Entry 8Y9M (electron microscopy, 2.76 A resolution); this record covers chains A and B of the 4 polymer chains in the assembly.

# Chain A
Molecule: Cas12h1 (D465A) mutant
Sequence (870 residues; numbered 1 to 870; the number before each row is that of its first residue):
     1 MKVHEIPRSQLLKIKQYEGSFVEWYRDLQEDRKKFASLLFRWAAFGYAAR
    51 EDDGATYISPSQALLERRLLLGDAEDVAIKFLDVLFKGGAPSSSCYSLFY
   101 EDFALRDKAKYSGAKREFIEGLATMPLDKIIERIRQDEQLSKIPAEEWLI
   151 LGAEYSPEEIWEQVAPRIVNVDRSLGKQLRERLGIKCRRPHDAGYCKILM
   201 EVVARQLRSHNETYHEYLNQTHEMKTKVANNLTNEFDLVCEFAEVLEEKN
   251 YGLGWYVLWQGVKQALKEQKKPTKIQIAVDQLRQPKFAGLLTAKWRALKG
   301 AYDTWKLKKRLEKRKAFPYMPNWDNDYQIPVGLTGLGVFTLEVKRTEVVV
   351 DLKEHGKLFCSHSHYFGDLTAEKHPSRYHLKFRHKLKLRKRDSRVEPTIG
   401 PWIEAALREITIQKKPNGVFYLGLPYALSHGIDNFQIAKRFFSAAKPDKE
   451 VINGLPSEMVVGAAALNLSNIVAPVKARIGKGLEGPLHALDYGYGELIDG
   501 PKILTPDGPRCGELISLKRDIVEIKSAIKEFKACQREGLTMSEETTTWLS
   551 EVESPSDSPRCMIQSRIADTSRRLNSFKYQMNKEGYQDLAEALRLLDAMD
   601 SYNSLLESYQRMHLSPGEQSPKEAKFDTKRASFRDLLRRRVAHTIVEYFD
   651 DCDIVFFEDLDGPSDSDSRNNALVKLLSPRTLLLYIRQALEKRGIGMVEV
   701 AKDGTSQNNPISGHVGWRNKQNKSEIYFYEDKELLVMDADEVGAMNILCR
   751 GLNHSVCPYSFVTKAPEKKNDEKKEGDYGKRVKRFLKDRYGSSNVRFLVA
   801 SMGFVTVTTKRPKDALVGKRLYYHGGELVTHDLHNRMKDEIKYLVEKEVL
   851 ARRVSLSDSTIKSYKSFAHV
Disordered / not traced: 765-776, 810-814
Reported in the primary citation:
  - binding site for crRNA (chain B): Ser666
  - binding site for the 29-nt DNA strand: Lys675
  - contacts within the chain: Leu660-Arg680 (hydrogen bond), Tyr302-Asp667 (hydrogen bond), Arg634-Leu676 (hydrogen bond)

# Chain B
Molecule: crRNA
Sequence (62 nucleotides; row label = number of the first residue in the row; numbers below 1 keep their minus sign (G-35 is residue -35)):
   -35 GUGCUGGCCGCUCUCGCUAGAGGGAGGUCAGAGCACAUAAUAUCAAUGGA
    15 AUAUAGCAAGCU
Disordered / not traced: 21-26

# Interface between chain A and chain B
Residue-residue contacts - 119 pairs, chain A then chain B:
  Pro7(A) - A1(B)  base contact
  Arg8(A) - A1(B)  sugar contact
  Ser9(A) - A1(B)  hydrogen bond to the sugar
  Gln10(A) - G-35(B)  base contact
  Gln10(A) - C0(B)  base contact
  Gln10(A) - A1(B)  phosphate contact
  Gln10(A) - U2(B)  sugar contact
  Leu11(A) - U2(B)  phosphate contact
  Lys13(A) - G-35(B)  phosphate contact
  Arg50(A) - A6(B)  salt bridge to the phosphate
  Gln206(A) - A4(B)  hydrogen bond to the sugar
  Ser209(A) - U5(B)  base contact
  Thr213(A) - A6(B)  sugar contact
  Tyr217(A) - U7(B)  sugar contact
  Asn250(A) - A17(B)  sugar contact
  Pro272(A) - G20(B)  sugar contact
  Arg310(A) - A9(B)  phosphate contact
  Lys315(A) - U7(B)  salt bridge to the phosphate
  Pro318(A) - U7(B)  phosphate contact
  Tyr319(A) - A6(B)  phosphate contact
  Tyr319(A) - U7(B)  hydrogen bond to the phosphate
  Met320(A) - A6(B)  phosphate contact
  Pro321(A) - U5(B)  phosphate contact
  Pro321(A) - A6(B)  phosphate contact
  Asn322(A) - U5(B)  sugar contact
  Asn322(A) - A6(B)  hydrogen bond to the phosphate
  Asn325(A) - A4(B)  phosphate contact
  Asn325(A) - U5(B)  hydrogen bond to the phosphate
  Asp326(A) - A4(B)  sugar contact
  Tyr327(A) - A4(B)  sugar contact
  Gln328(A) - U2(B)  sugar contact
  Gln328(A) - A3(B)  sugar contact
  Ser363(A) - G-35(B)  base contact
  His364(A) - G-35(B)  hydrogen bond to the base
  Tyr365(A) - G-35(B)  base contact
  Tyr365(A) - C0(B)  base contact
  Tyr365(A) - A1(B)  hydrogen bond to the phosphate
  Leu386(A) - C-2(B)  sugar contact
  Lys387(A) - G-35(B)  salt bridge to the phosphate
  Lys387(A) - C-2(B)  hydrogen bond to the base
  Lys387(A) - A-1(B)  base contact
  Leu388(A) - G-3(B)  phosphate contact
  Arg389(A) - U-34(B)  hydrogen bond to the base
  Arg389(A) - G-33(B)  hydrogen bond to the base
  Arg389(A) - C-32(B)  base contact
  Arg389(A) - G-3(B)  hydrogen bond to the base
  Arg389(A) - C-2(B)  base contact
  Lys390(A) - A-4(B)  salt bridge to the phosphate
  Arg394(A) - A-4(B)  salt bridge to the phosphate
  Gln413(A) - A3(B)  sugar contact
  Lys415(A) - A3(B)  salt bridge to the phosphate
  Tyr421(A) - U-34(B)  sugar contact
  Lys525(A) - G12(B)  phosphate contact
  Lys525(A) - G13(B)  salt bridge to the phosphate
  Lys532(A) - A14(B)  salt bridge to the phosphate
  Lys532(A) - A15(B)  salt bridge to the phosphate
  Ser556(A) - A-17(B)  sugar contact
  Ser558(A) - U-18(B)  base contact
  Ser558(A) - A-17(B)  base contact
  Arg560(A) - G-20(B)  sugar contact
  Arg560(A) - A-17(B)  base contact
  Gln564(A) - A-17(B)  base contact
  Gln564(A) - G-16(B)  hydrogen bond to the base
  Gln564(A) - A-15(B)  hydrogen bond to the sugar
  Ile567(A) - A-15(B)  sugar contact
  Ala568(A) - A-15(B)  sugar contact
  Ser571(A) - G-14(B)  phosphate contact
  Asn575(A) - G-29(B)  phosphate contact
  Lys578(A) - U-31(B)  phosphate contact
  Lys578(A) - G-30(B)  salt bridge to the phosphate
  Tyr579(A) - U-31(B)  sugar contact
  Tyr579(A) - G-30(B)  sugar contact
  Tyr579(A) - G-5(B)  sugar contact
  Asn582(A) - U-31(B)  sugar contact
  Lys583(A) - G-5(B)  phosphate contact
  Lys583(A) - A-4(B)  phosphate contact
  Gly585(A) - G-3(B)  sugar contact
  Tyr586(A) - C-32(B)  hydrogen bond to the sugar
  Tyr586(A) - U-31(B)  sugar contact
  Gln587(A) - C-2(B)  hydrogen bond to the phosphate
  Ser604(A) - G12(B)  hydrogen bond to the sugar
  Leu606(A) - G-14(B)  phosphate contact
  Leu606(A) - G-13(B)  phosphate contact
  Glu607(A) - G12(B)  hydrogen bond to the sugar
  Glu607(A) - G13(B)  sugar contact
  Ser608(A) - G13(B)  hydrogen bond to the phosphate
  Ser608(A) - A14(B)  hydrogen bond to the phosphate
  Tyr609(A) - A-15(B)  sugar contact
  Gln610(A) - G-14(B)  hydrogen bond to the sugar
  Arg611(A) - G13(B)  sugar contact
  Arg611(A) - A14(B)  sugar contact
  His613(A) - U-22(B)  sugar contact
  His613(A) - C-21(B)  sugar contact
  Pro616(A) - U16(B)  phosphate contact
  Gly617(A) - A15(B)  hydrogen bond to the phosphate
  Gly617(A) - U16(B)  hydrogen bond to the phosphate
  Glu618(A) - A15(B)  hydrogen bond to the sugar
  Gln619(A) - A15(B)  hydrogen bond to the sugar
  Ser620(A) - A14(B)  sugar contact
  Lys625(A) - G-13(B)  hydrogen bond to the sugar
  Lys629(A) - C-32(B)  salt bridge to the phosphate
  Lys629(A) - U-31(B)  salt bridge to the phosphate
  Ser632(A) - G-33(B)  hydrogen bond to the sugar
  Ser632(A) - C-32(B)  sugar contact
  Phe633(A) - C-32(B)  sugar contact
  Leu636(A) - G-33(B)  base contact
  Arg639(A) - A-1(B)  sugar contact
  Arg639(A) - A1(B)  salt bridge to the phosphate
  Arg639(A) - U2(B)  salt bridge to the phosphate
  Arg640(A) - C-2(B)  phosphate contact
  Arg640(A) - A-1(B)  salt bridge to the phosphate
  His643(A) - A-1(B)  salt bridge to the phosphate
  Ser664(A) - A9(B)  sugar contact
  Ser664(A) - A10(B)  sugar contact
  Asp665(A) - A9(B)  sugar contact
  Asp665(A) - A10(B)  sugar contact
  Ser666(A) - A10(B)  hydrogen bond to the phosphate
  Asn671(A) - A10(B)  phosphate contact
  Lys692(A) - A1(B)  salt bridge to the phosphate
Other interface residues (no listed pair), chain A (94 interface residues in all): Gln220, Ile277, Lys313, His362, Lys385, Ser393, Val395, Pro555, Pro559, Cys561, Glu584, Ser615, Ala672, Lys675, Gln688
Other interface residues (no listed pair), chain B (42 interface residues in all): G-12, C8, U11, U18

# Overview
94 residues of chain A face 42 of chain B across their interface; the contacts include 27 hydrogen bonds and
17 salt bridges. Polar pairs include His364(A)-G-35(B), Lys387(A)-C-2(B) and Arg389(A)-U-34(B). From the
paper: a binding site for crRNA (chain B) at Ser666(A); a binding site for the 29-nt DNA strand at Lys675(A).
Chain A is Cas12h1 (D465A) mutant and chain B is crRNA; the structure, Cas12h1(D465A)-crRNA-dsDNA ternary
complex, was determined by electron microscopy (same publication as 8Y9L and 8Y9N).
